7E1F - chains B and A; structure by X-ray diffraction, 1.45 A resolution.

== Chain B (and A) ==
Name: DNA-binding response regulator
From: Vibrio parahaemolyticus
Notes: chain A of this document is another copy of the same molecule, construct and numbering; everything in this record applies to it too
UniProt: A0A0L8SKF9 (A0A0L8SKF9_VIBPH); numbering as in UniProt (aligned over 125-220)
Sequence (96 residues; each row starts with the number of its first residue):
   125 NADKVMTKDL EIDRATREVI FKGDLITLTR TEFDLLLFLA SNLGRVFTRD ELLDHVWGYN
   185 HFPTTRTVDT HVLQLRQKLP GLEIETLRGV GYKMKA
Unresolved in the structure: 125-127 (chain A: 125)
From the paper describing this entry:
  - self-association interface (contacts with another copy of this molecule): Thr151, Thr155, Glu156, Arg173, Asp174, Phe186, Pro187, Asp193, His195, Gln198, Lys202
  - contacts within the chain: Asn184-Arg190 (hydrogen bond)

== How chain B and chain A interact ==
Contacting residue pairs (104; chain B residue first):
  Thr131(B) with Ala220(A)
  Lys132(B) with Glu207(A), salt bridge; Ala220(A)
  Leu134(B) with Leu203(A), hydrophobic
  Phe145(B) with Leu203(A); Pro204(A); Leu206(A)
  Lys146(B) with Pro204(A)
  Ile150(B) with Lys202(A)
  Thr151(B) with Lys202(A), hydrogen bond (backbone-side chain)
  Leu152(B) with Lys202(A); Leu203(A), hydrophobic
  Thr153(B) with Lys202(A)
  Thr155(B) with His195(A), hydrogen bond
  Glu156(B) with His195(A); Gln198(A), hydrogen bond; Leu199(A); Lys202(A), salt bridge
  Leu159(B) with His195(A); Val196(A), hydrophobic; Leu199(A), hydrophobic
  Leu160(B) with Leu199(A); Met218(A), hydrophobic
  Leu163(B) with Ile208(A), hydrophobic; Met218(A)
  Ala164(B) with Met218(A), hydrophobic
  Leu167(B) with Met218(A)
  Gly168(B) with Lys217(A); Met218(A), hydrogen bond (backbone-backbone); Lys219(A)
  Arg169(B) with Tyr216(A); Lys217(A)
  Val170(B) with Leu211(A), hydrophobic; Tyr216(A); Lys217(A)
  Phe171(B) with Gly215(A); Tyr216(A), hydrogen bond (backbone-backbone)
  Thr172(B) with Val214(A)
  Arg173(B) with Thr189(A), hydrogen bond; Arg190(A); Val192(A); Asp193(A), salt bridge; Val214(A), hydrogen bond (backbone-backbone); Gly215(A)
  Asp174(B) with Arg173(A), salt bridge; Thr189(A)
  Leu176(B) with Val192(A), hydrophobic; Tyr216(A), hydrophobic
  Leu177(B) with Thr188(A); Val192(A)
  Trp181(B) with Pro187(A); Thr191(A); Val192(A), hydrophobic; His195(A)
  Phe186(B) with Phe186(A), hydrophobic; Pro187(A)
  Pro187(B) with Leu177(A), hydrophobic; Trp181(A); Phe186(A)
  Thr188(B) with Leu177(A)
  Thr189(B) with Arg173(A); Asp174(A)
  Val192(B) with Arg173(A); Leu176(A), hydrophobic; Trp181(A), hydrophobic
  Asp193(B) with Arg173(A), salt bridge
  His195(B) with Thr155(A), hydrogen bond; Glu156(A); Leu159(A); Trp181(A)
  Val196(B) with Leu159(A), hydrophobic
  Gln198(B) with Glu156(A)
  Leu199(B) with Glu156(A); Leu159(A), hydrophobic; Leu160(A)
  Lys202(B) with Ile150(A); Thr151(A), hydrogen bond (side chain-backbone); Leu152(A); Glu156(A), salt bridge
  Leu203(B) with Leu134(A), hydrophobic; Phe145(A); Ile150(A), hydrophobic; Leu160(A), hydrophobic
  Pro204(B) with Phe145(A); Lys146(A), hydrogen bond (backbone-side chain)
  Glu207(B) with Lys132(A), salt bridge
  Ile208(B) with Leu163(A), hydrophobic
  Leu211(B) with Val170(A), hydrophobic
  Val214(B) with Thr172(A); Arg173(A), hydrogen bond (backbone-backbone)
  Gly215(B) with Phe171(A)
  Tyr216(B) with Arg169(A); Val170(A); Phe171(A), hydrogen bond (backbone-backbone)
  Lys217(B) with Gly168(A); Arg169(A); Val170(A)
  Met218(B) with Thr131(A); Leu134(A), hydrophobic; Leu163(A); Ala164(A); Leu167(A); Gly168(A), hydrogen bond (backbone-backbone)
  Ala220(B) with Thr131(A)
Also at the interface, not in a pair above, chain B (55 interface residues in all): Asp133, Val143, Arg190, Thr191, Gly205, Leu206, Lys219
Also at the interface, not in a pair above, chain A (54 interface residues in all): Val143, Thr153, Gly205

== Summary ==
The interface between chain B and chain A involves 55 residues on one side and 54 on the other; the contacts
include 13 hydrogen bonds and 7 salt bridges. Among the polar pairs are Lys132(B)-Glu207(A),
Glu156(B)-Lys202(A) and Arg173(B)-Asp193(A). The paper reports a self-association interface involving
Thr151(B), Thr155(B) and Glu156(B) among others; contacts within the chain involving Arg190(B) and Asn184(B).
Chain B and chain A are both DNA-binding response regulator (Vibrio parahaemolyticus); the structure,
Native-DBD, was determined by X-ray diffraction, deposited together with 7E1B, 7E1D and 7E1H.
